6YXR - chains B and C of the 11 polymer chains in the assembly; structure by electron microscopy, 3.40 A resolution.

# Chain B
Name: Photosystem I P700 chlorophyll a apoprotein A2
Organism: Dunaliella salina
Notes: EC 1.97.1.12
Reference sequence: D0FXZ0 (D0FXZ0_DUNSA); residues 6-735 here = UniProt positions 6-735
Chain sequence (730 residues; each row starts with the number of its first residue):
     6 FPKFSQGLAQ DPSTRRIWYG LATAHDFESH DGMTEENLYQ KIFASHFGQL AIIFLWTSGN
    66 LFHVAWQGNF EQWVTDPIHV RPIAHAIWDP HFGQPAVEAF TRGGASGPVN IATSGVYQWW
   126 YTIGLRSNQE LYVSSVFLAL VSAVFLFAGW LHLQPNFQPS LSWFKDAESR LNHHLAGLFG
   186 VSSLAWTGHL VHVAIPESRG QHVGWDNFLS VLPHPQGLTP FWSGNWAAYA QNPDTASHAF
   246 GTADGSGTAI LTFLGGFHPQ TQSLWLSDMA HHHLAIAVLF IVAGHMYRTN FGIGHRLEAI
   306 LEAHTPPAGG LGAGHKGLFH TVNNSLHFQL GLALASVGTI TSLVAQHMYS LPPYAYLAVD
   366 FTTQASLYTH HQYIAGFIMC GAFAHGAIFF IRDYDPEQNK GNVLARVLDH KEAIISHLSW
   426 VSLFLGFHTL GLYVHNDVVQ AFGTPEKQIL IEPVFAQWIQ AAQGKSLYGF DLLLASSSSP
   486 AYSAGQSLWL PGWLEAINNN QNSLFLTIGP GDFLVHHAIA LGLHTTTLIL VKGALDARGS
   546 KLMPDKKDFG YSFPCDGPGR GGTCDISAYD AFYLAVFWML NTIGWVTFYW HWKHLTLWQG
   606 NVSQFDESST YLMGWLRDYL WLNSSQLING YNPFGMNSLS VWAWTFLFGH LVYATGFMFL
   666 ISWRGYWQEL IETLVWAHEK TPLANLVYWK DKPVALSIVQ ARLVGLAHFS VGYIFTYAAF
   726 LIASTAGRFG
Metal / ion sites: chlorophyll a Mg near Gln54 (its only coordinating residue here); 4Fe-4S cluster Fe: Cys560, Cys569 (shared with 2 residues of chain A)
Residues lining bound ligands:
  - beta-carotene (BCR), molecule 1: Leu55, Ile58, Phe59, Phe150, Gly182, Leu183, Val186, Ser187
  - beta-carotene (BCR), molecule 2: Leu66, Trp124, Trp125, Leu130, Ser139, Phe142, Leu143, Trp210
  - beta-carotene (BCR), molecule 3: Leu223, Phe226, Val283, Ile286, His290, Ile298
  - beta-carotene (BCR), molecule 4: Phe333, Gly336, Leu337, Ala340, Thr344, Met384, Ala387, Phe388, Gly391, Phe394, Phe395, Ala539
  - beta-carotene (BCR), molecule 5: Leu337, Phe388, Val536
  - beta-carotene (BCR), molecule 6: Phe429, His433, Leu437, Ile454, Ile456, Phe518, Leu519, His522
  - beta-carotene (BCR), molecule 7: Trp649, Thr650, Phe720
  - chlorophyll a isomer (CL0): Leu621, Leu625, Trp626
  - chlorophyll a (CLA), molecule 1: Phe9, Leu26, Ala29, His30, Lys46, Ser50, Gly53, Gln54, Ile57
  - chlorophyll a (CLA), molecule 2: Thr19, Ile22, Trp23, His683, Val692, Trp694, Lys695, Asp696, Pro698, Val699
  - chlorophyll a (CLA), molecule 3: Trp23, Phe653, Leu656, Val657, Phe664, Ala712, His713
  - chlorophyll a (CLA), molecule 4: Leu26, Ala27, Thr28, Ala29, His30, Asp31, His51, His332, Leu335, Leu339, Phe382, Ile383, Gly386, His390, Ile393, Arg397, Phe577, Phe720
  - chlorophyll a (CLA), molecule 5: His30, Phe32, Tyr44, Ile47, Ser50, His51, Gln54, Leu55, Ile58, Phe169, Arg175, His179, Leu183, Phe184, Leu331, Leu335, Ala338
  - chlorophyll a (CLA), molecule 6: His30, Gln54, Ile57, Ile58, Trp61, Ile379, Ile383
  - chlorophyll a (CLA), molecule 7: Phe48, Phe52, Val149, Phe152, Ala153, Leu156, His157, Phe162, Pro164, Trp168
  - chlorophyll a (CLA), molecule 8: Phe48, His51, Phe52, Leu55, Trp124, Trp168, Phe169, Ser174, Arg175, His178, His179, Gly182, Leu183, Phe184, Tyr359
  - chlorophyll a (CLA), molecule 9: Ile57, Trp61, Gly64, Asn65, His68, Val69, Ala89, His90, Asn115, Ile116, Ala117, Thr118, Ser119, Val121, Val646, Trp647
  - chlorophyll a (CLA), molecule 10: Leu60, Trp61, Ser63, Gly64, Phe67, His68, Trp71, Gln72
  - chlorophyll a (CLA), molecule 11: Trp61, Asn65, Thr118, Ser119, Ser371, Thr374, His375, Tyr378, Ile379, Phe382, Ile719, Phe720, Tyr722, Ala723, Leu726, Ile727
  - chlorophyll a (CLA), molecule 12: Trp61, Thr62, Ser119, Gly120, Val121, Trp124, Ser187, Ala190, Val342, Ile345, Thr346, Val349, Met353, Tyr359, His375, His376, Ile379, Ile383
  - chlorophyll a (CLA), molecule 13: His90, Ala91, Ile92, Trp93, Asp94, Pro95, His96, Phe97, Phe105, Asn115, Ser645, Val646
  - chlorophyll a (CLA), molecule 14: Trp93, Pro95, His96
  - chlorophyll a (CLA), molecule 15: Trp124, Thr127, Ile128, Leu183, Phe184, Ser187, Ser188, Trp191, Leu195, Met274, His277, His278, Ile281, Ile345, Val349, Met353, Pro358, Tyr359
  - chlorophyll a (CLA), molecule 16: Gly129, Glu135, Val138, Ser139, Phe142, Val146, Phe150, Ser187, Ala190, Trp191, Gly193, His194, His197, Val198, Val208, Gly209, Trp210, Phe213
  - chlorophyll a (CLA), molecule 17: Trp168, Asp171, Ser174, His178, Thr294, Asn295
  - chlorophyll a (CLA), molecule 18: Ala172, Arg175, Leu176, His179, Leu180, Phe184, Leu302, Leu306, Phe324, Asn328, Leu337, Ser341, Val342, Ile345
  - chlorophyll a (CLA), molecule 19: Leu176, Leu180, Phe184, Leu284, Phe285, Ala288, Met291, Tyr292, Leu302, Ile305
  - chlorophyll a (CLA), molecule 20: Asn177, His178, Ala181, Val186, His290, Tyr292, Thr294, Phe296, Ile298
  - chlorophyll a (CLA), molecule 21: Thr192, Gly193, Val196, His197, Phe213, Leu214, Ser215, Val216, Leu217, Pro218, His219, Gly222, Leu223, Trp227, Ile255
  - chlorophyll a (CLA), molecule 22: Phe226, Trp231, Ala232, Tyr234, Ala235, Leu256, Phe258, His276, Leu279, Ala280, Val283, Leu493
  - chlorophyll a (CLA), molecule 23: Thr257, Phe258, Gly260, Gly261, Leu269, Asp273, Met274, His276, His277, Ala280, Ile281, Leu284, His352, Leu356, Pro358, Trp494, Trp498
  - chlorophyll a (CLA), molecule 24: Leu284, Val287, Met291, His300, Ala304, Ile305, Ala308, His309
  - chlorophyll a (CLA), molecule 25: Val287, Ala288, His290, Met291, Ile298, Gly299, His300
  - chlorophyll a (CLA), molecule 26: Ile305, Leu306, His309, His320, Leu323, Val327, Phe333, Val408, Val412
  - chlorophyll a (CLA), molecule 27: Ala308, His309, Thr310, Pro311, Pro312, Gly315, Leu316
  - chlorophyll a (CLA), molecule 28: Gly315, Leu316, Val408, Arg411, Val412, His415, Ile419, His422
  - chlorophyll a (CLA), molecule 29: Leu337, Ala340, Ser341, Thr344, Ile345, Leu348, Gln351, His352, Tyr354, Ser355, Leu356, Leu509, Phe510
  - chlorophyll a (CLA), molecule 30: Thr344, Ser347, Leu348, Gln351, Gln377, Ala380, Gly381, Met384, Phe388, Leu528, Thr531, Thr532, Leu535, Met584, Thr587, Ile588
  - chlorophyll a (CLA), molecule 31: Gln351, Tyr354, Tyr373, Gln377, Phe460, Ala461, Trp463, Ile464, Gln465, Gln468, Phe510, Leu511, Ile513, His521, Ile524, Val591, Tyr594, Trp595, Lys598, His599
  - chlorophyll a (CLA), molecule 32: Ala418, His422, Trp425
  - chlorophyll a (CLA), molecule 33: Ile419, His422, Leu423, Trp425, Val426, Ala525, Leu528, His529, Thr532
  - chlorophyll a (CLA), molecule 34: Ser421, His422, Ser424, Trp425, Leu428
  - chlorophyll a (CLA), molecule 35: Ser424, Ser427, Leu428, Gly431, Phe432, Leu435, Leu526, Thr530, Leu533, Ile534, Leu579, Phe582, Trp583
  - chlorophyll a (CLA), molecule 36: Trp425, Phe429, Phe432, His433
  - chlorophyll a (CLA), molecule 37: Val426, Phe429, Leu430, Glu457, Pro458, Val459, Phe460, Ala461, Phe518, His521, His522, Ala525, His529
  - chlorophyll a (CLA), molecule 38: His433, Gly436, Leu437, Val439, His440, Val443, Lys452, Ile454
  - chlorophyll a (CLA), molecule 39: Thr434, Tyr438, Ala523, Leu526, Asn586, Trp590, Phe593, Leu617, Trp620, Leu625, Ser629, Ile633, Phe651, His655, Tyr658, Tyr718, Thr721, Tyr722, Phe725
  - chlorophyll a (CLA), molecule 40: Leu435, Val439, Asp442, Leu526, Phe582, Trp583, Asn586, Trp590, Leu617, Leu625, Tyr658, Phe714
  - chlorophyll a (CLA), molecule 41: Trp463, Ile464, Ala467, Gln468, Leu478, Leu479, Trp494, Trp498
  - chlorophyll a (CLA), molecule 42: Leu478, Pro485, Ala486, Ala489, Gly490, Leu493, Trp494
  - chlorophyll a (CLA), molecule 43: Trp649, Leu652, Phe653, His655, Leu656, Ala659
  - chlorophyll a (CLA), molecule 44: Leu656, Ala659, Thr660, Phe662, Met663, Tyr671, Trp672, Leu675
  - chlorophyll a (CLA), molecule 45: Leu679, Ala682, His683, Thr686, Ala689, Val692
  - chlorophyll a (CLA), molecule 46: Trp681, Ala682, Lys685, Thr686, Pro687
  - phylloquinone (PQN): Trp23, Met663, Phe664, Ser667, Trp668, Arg669, Trp672, Ala700, Leu701, Ser702, Ala706
  - 4Fe-4S cluster (SF4): Pro559, Cys560, Gly562, Pro563, Cys569, Trp668, Ile703, Arg707

# Chain C
Name: Photosystem I iron-sulfur center
Organism: Dunaliella salina
Notes: EC 1.97.1.12
Reference sequence: D0FXW7 (D0FXW7_DUNSA); residue numbers follow UniProt; this construct covers 2-81
Chain sequence (80 residues; row label = number of the first residue in the row):
     2 AHVVKIYDTC IGCTQCVRAC PLDVLEMVPW DGCKAAQMAS SPRTEDCVGC KRCETACPTD
    62 FLSVRVYLGN ESTRSLGLAY
Metal / ion sites: 4Fe-4S cluster Fe site 1: Cys11, Cys14, Cys17, Ser64; 4Fe-4S cluster Fe site 2: Cys48, Cys51, Cys54
Residues lining bound ligands:
  - 4Fe-4S cluster (SF4), molecule 1: Val5, Cys21, Leu23, Val25, Leu26, Cys48, Val49, Gly50, Cys51, Lys52, Arg53, Cys54, Val67
  - 4Fe-4S cluster (SF4), molecule 2: Cys11, Ile12, Gly13, Cys14, Thr15, Cys17, Met28, Ala40, Cys58, Pro59, Thr60, Ser64, Val65

# Chain B / chain C interface
Residue-residue contacts (23):
  Gly12(B) - Asn71(C)
  Asp16(B) - Glu72(C)
  Asp16(B) - Ser73(C)
  Pro17(B) - Thr74(C)
  Arg20(B) - Glu72(C)
  Met548(B) - Arg66(C)
  Pro549(B) - Phe62(C)
  Asp550(B) - Phe62(C)
  Asp550(B) - Arg66(C)  salt bridge
  Phe554(B) - Arg66(C)
  Phe554(B) - Tyr68(C)  hydrophobic
  Asp561(B) - Lys52(C)  salt bridge
  Asp561(B) - Glu55(C)
  Asp561(B) - Arg66(C)  salt bridge
  Gly564(B) - Thr56(C)
  Arg565(B) - Leu63(C)
  Gln673(B) - Tyr81(C)  hydrogen bond
  Glu677(B) - Tyr81(C)
  Val680(B) - Tyr81(C)  hydrophobic
  Lys697(B) - Thr74(C)
  Lys697(B) - Leu79(C)
  Lys697(B) - Tyr81(C)  hydrogen bond (side chain-backbone)
  Pro698(B) - Tyr81(C)  hydrogen bond (backbone-side chain)
Other interface residues (no listed pair), chain B (22 interface residues in all): Ser18, Cys560, Ile676, Tyr693, Trp694, Val699
Other interface residues (no listed pair), chain C (17 interface residues in all): Val67, Gly70, Leu77, Gly78

# Overview
22 residues of chain B face 17 of chain C across their interface; the contacts include 3 hydrogen bonds and 3
salt bridges. Polar pairs include Asp550(B)-Arg66(C), Asp561(B)-Lys52(C) and Asp561(B)-Arg66(C).
Here chain B is Photosystem I P700 chlorophyll a apoprotein A2 and chain C is Photosystem I iron-sulfur
center, both from Dunaliella salina. Entry 6YXR (Dunaliella Minimal Photosystem I) was determined by electron
microscopy, deposited together with 6SL5.
